PDB entry 8Y3D | electron microscopy, 5.10 A resolution (low resolution: residue-level contacts below are approximate; hydrogen-bond / salt-bridge calls are withheld) | chains D and I of the 16 polymer chains in the assembly

# Chain D
Protein: Histone H2B type 1-J
From: Homo sapiens
UniProtKB: P06899 (H2B1J_HUMAN); residues 0-125 here correspond to UniProt positions 1-126 (UniProt number = residue number + 1)
Amino-acid sequence (129 residues; numbered -3 to 125; the number before each row is that of its first residue; numbers below 1 keep their minus sign (Gly-3 is residue -3)):
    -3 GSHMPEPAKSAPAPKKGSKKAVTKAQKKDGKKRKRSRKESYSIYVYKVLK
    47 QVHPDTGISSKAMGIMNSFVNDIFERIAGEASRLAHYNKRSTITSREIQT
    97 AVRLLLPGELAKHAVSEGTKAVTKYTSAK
Disordered / not traced: -3 to 31, 124-125
Differences from the reference sequence: expression tag (-3 to -1)
Swiss-Prot annotation at these positions:
  - modified residue: Pro1 (N-acetylproline), Glu2 (ADP-ribosyl glutamic acid), Lys5 (N6-(2-hydroxyisobutyryl)lysine), Ser6 (ADP-ribosylserine), Lys11 (N6-(beta-hydroxybutyryl)lysine), Lys12 (N6-(2-hydroxyisobutyryl)lysine), Ser14 (Phosphoserine), Lys15 (N6-acetyllysine), Lys16 (N6-(beta-hydroxybutyryl)lysine), Lys20 (N6-(2-hydroxyisobutyryl)lysine), Lys23 (N6-(2-hydroxyisobutyryl)lysine), Lys24 (N6-(2-hydroxyisobutyryl)lysine), Lys34 (N6-(2-hydroxyisobutyryl)lysine), Glu35 (PolyADP-ribosyl glutamic acid), Ser36 (Phosphoserine), Lys43 (N6-(2-hydroxyisobutyryl)lysine), Lys46 (N6-(2-hydroxyisobutyryl)lysine), Lys57 (N6,N6-dimethyllysine), Arg79 (Dimethylated arginine), Lys85 (N6,N6,N6-trimethyllysine) and 6 more in UniProt
  - glycosylation: Ser112 (O-linked (GlcNAc) serine)
  - cross-link (Glycyl lysine isopeptide (Lys-Gly)): Lys5 (interchain with G-Cter in SUMO2), Lys20 (interchain with G-Cter in SUMO2), Lys34 (interchain with G-Cter in ubiquitin), Lys120 (interchain with G-Cter in ubiquitin)

# Chain I
Molecule: 250-nt DNA strand
Sequence (250 nucleotides; row label = number of the first residue in the row):
     1 ATCGGATGTATATATCTGACACGTGCCTGGAGACTAGGGAGTAATCCCCT
    51 TGGCGGTTAAAACGCGGGGGACAGCGCGTACGTGCGTTTAAGCGGTGCTA
   101 GAGCTGTCTACGACCAATTGAGCTCGAGCCTGGAGACTAGGGAGTAATCC
   151 CCTTGGCGGTTAAAACGCGGGGGACAGCGCGTACGTGCGTTTAAGCGGTG
   201 CTAGAGCTGTCTACGACCAATTGAGCGGCCTCGGCACCGGGATTCTCGAT

# Chain D / chain I interface
Contacting residue pairs - 12 pairs, chain D then chain I:
  Arg33(D) with DG29(I)
  Tyr42(D) with DC22(I); DG23(I)
  Gly53(D) with DC22(I)
  Ile54(D) with DA21(I)
  Ser55(D) with DA21(I)
  Ser56(D) with DA21(I)
  Arg86(D) with DG41(I); DT42(I)
  Ser87(D) with DG41(I)
  Thr88(D) with DA40(I); DG41(I)
Interface residues without a listed pair, chain D (10 interface residues in all): Lys85
Interface residues without a listed pair, chain I (9 interface residues in all): DC27, DT28

# Summary
Chain D and chain I form an interface of 10 and 9 residues respectively.
Chain D is Histone H2B type 1-J (Homo sapiens) and chain I is a 250-nt DNA strand; the structure, Cryo-EM
structure of the overlapping di-nucleosome (intermediate form2), was determined by electron microscopy
together with 8Y3C, 8Y3E and 8Y3F from the same study.
